Entry 8PK3 (electron microscopy, 3.40 A resolution); this record covers chains B and E of the 9 polymer chains in the assembly.

# Chain B
Protein: Hemagglutinin HA1 chain
From: Influenza A virus
UniProt: Q91MA7 (HEMA_I68A4); residues 11-328 here correspond to UniProt positions 27-344 (UniProt number = residue number + 16)
Sequence (322 residues; row label = number of the first residue in the row):
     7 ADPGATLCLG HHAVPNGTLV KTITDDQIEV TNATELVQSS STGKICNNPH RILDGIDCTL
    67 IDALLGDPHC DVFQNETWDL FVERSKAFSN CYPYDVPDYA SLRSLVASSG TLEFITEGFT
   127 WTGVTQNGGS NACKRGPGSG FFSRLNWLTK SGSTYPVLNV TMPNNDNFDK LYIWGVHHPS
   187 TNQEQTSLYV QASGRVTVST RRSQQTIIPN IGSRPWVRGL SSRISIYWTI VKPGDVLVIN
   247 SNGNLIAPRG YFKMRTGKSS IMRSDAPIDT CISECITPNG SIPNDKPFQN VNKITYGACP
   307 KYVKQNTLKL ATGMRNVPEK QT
Disulfide bonds: Cys52-Cys277, Cys64-Cys76, Cys97-Cys139, Cys281-Cys305
Glycans and other covalent adducts: N-acetylglucosamine (NAG) linked to Asn38, Asn81, Asn285; glycan linked to Asn165
Sequence notes: expression tag (7-10)
Curated features (UniProtKB/Swiss-Prot):
  - glycosylation (N-linked (GlcNAc...) asparagine): Asn22, Asn38, Asn81, Asn165, Asn285

# Chain E
Protein: Hemagglutinin HA2 chain
From: Influenza A virus
UniProt: P03437 (HEMA_I68A0); residues 1-175 here correspond to UniProt positions 346-520 (UniProt number = residue number + 345)
Sequence (175 residues; numbered 1 to 175; the number before each row is that of its first residue):
     1 GLFGAIAGFI ENGWEGMIDG WYGFRHQNSE GTGQAADLKS TQAAIDQING KLNRVIEKTN
    61 EKFHQIEKEF SEVEGRIQDL EKYVEDTKID LWSYNAELLV ALENQHTIDL TDSEMNKLFE
   121 KTRRQLRENA EEMGNGCFKI YHKCDNACIE SIRNGTYDHD VYRDEALNNR FQIKG
Disulfide bonds: Cys144-Cys148
Curated features (UniProtKB/Swiss-Prot):
  - glycosylation: Asn154 (N-linked (GlcNAc...) asparagine)

# Interface between chain B and chain E
Disulfides between the chains: Cys14(B)-Cys137(E)
Contacting residue pairs (100; chain B residue first):
  Ala7(B) - Lys143(E)
  Asp8(B) - Lys143(E)
  Asp8(B) - Glu165(E)
  Pro9(B) - His142(E)
  Pro9(B) - Lys143(E)  hydrogen bond (backbone-backbone)
  Ala11(B) - Gln27(E)
  Ala11(B) - Asn28(E)
  Ala11(B) - Ile140(E)
  Ala11(B) - Cys144(E)  hydrophobic
  Thr12(B) - His26(E)
  Thr12(B) - Gln27(E)
  Thr12(B) - Phe138(E)  hydrogen bond (side chain-backbone)
  Leu13(B) - Phe24(E)  hydrophobic
  Leu13(B) - Arg25(E)
  Leu13(B) - Ile140(E)  hydrophobic
  Leu13(B) - Ile149(E)  hydrophobic
  Leu13(B) - Ile152(E)  hydrophobic
  Cys14(B) - Arg25(E)  hydrogen bond (backbone-backbone)
  Cys14(B) - Cys137(E)  disulfide
  Cys14(B) - Phe138(E)
  Leu15(B) - Trp14(E)
  Leu15(B) - Phe24(E)  hydrophobic
  Leu15(B) - Leu118(E)  hydrophobic
  Leu15(B) - Cys137(E)
  Gly16(B) - Trp14(E)
  Gly16(B) - Tyr22(E)
  Gly16(B) - Gly23(E)
  Gly16(B) - Met115(E)
  His17(B) - Ile6(E)
  His17(B) - Gly13(E)
  His17(B) - Trp14(E)
  His17(B) - Trp21(E)
  His18(B) - Trp14(E)
  His18(B) - Met17(E)
  His18(B) - Gly20(E)
  His18(B) - Trp21(E)  hydrogen bond (backbone-backbone)
  Ala19(B) - Gly13(E)
  Ala19(B) - Trp14(E)  hydrogen bond (backbone-backbone)
  Ala19(B) - Glu15(E)
  Val20(B) - Glu15(E)
  Pro21(B) - Glu15(E)
  Lys27(B) - Glu97(E)  salt bridge
  Lys27(B) - Asn104(E)
  Thr28(B) - Gln105(E)
  Ile29(B) - Ala101(E)
  Ile29(B) - Gln105(E)
  Thr30(B) - Gln105(E)
  Arg109(B) - Glu67(E)  salt bridge
  Ser110(B) - His64(E)  hydrogen bond (backbone-side chain)
  Ser114(B) - His64(E)
  Lys264(B) - Phe63(E)
  Ser265(B) - Phe63(E)
  Ser265(B) - His64(E)
  Ser266(B) - Phe63(E)  hydrogen bond (backbone-backbone)
  Asp291(B) - Ile56(E)
  Pro293(B) - Val55(E)
  Pro293(B) - Lys58(E)
  Phe294(B) - Lys58(E)
  Phe294(B) - Ala96(E)  hydrophobic
  Phe294(B) - Leu99(E)  hydrophobic
  Lys299(B) - Lys68(E)
  Lys299(B) - Glu85(E)
  Ile300(B) - Lys68(E)
  Tyr302(B) - Phe63(E)  hydrophobic
  Gly303(B) - Asn60(E)
  Ala304(B) - Thr59(E)
  Ala304(B) - Asn60(E)
  Ala304(B) - Glu61(E)
  Cys305(B) - Thr59(E)
  Cys305(B) - Asn60(E)
  Pro306(B) - Thr59(E)
  Lys307(B) - Lys58(E)  hydrogen bond (side chain-backbone)
  Lys307(B) - Thr59(E)
  Lys307(B) - Asn60(E)  hydrogen bond
  Lys307(B) - Trp92(E)
  Val309(B) - Ala96(E)  hydrophobic
  Lys310(B) - Ser93(E)
  Gln311(B) - Ser93(E)  hydrogen bond
  Gln311(B) - Glu97(E)  hydrogen bond
  Leu314(B) - Val100(E)
  Lys315(B) - Asn104(E)
  Leu316(B) - Glu103(E)
  Ala317(B) - Ile48(E)
  Ala317(B) - Asn104(E)
  Ala317(B) - Thr107(E)
  Thr318(B) - Trp21(E)
  Thr318(B) - Ile48(E)
  Gly319(B) - Trp21(E)
  Gly319(B) - Ile48(E)
  Gly319(B) - Thr107(E)
  Met320(B) - Ile6(E)  hydrophobic
  Met320(B) - Tyr22(E)  hydrophobic
  Met320(B) - Thr111(E)
  Arg321(B) - Ile6(E)
  Arg321(B) - Ala7(E)
  Val323(B) - Glu11(E)
  Val323(B) - Asn12(E)
  Val323(B) - Gly13(E)
  Glu325(B) - Glu15(E)
  Lys326(B) - Asn12(E)
Also at the interface, not in a pair above, chain B (53 interface residues in all): Gly10, Val26, Leu42, Thr301
Also at the interface, not in a pair above, chain E (64 interface residues in all): Leu52, Lys62, Gln65, Ile89, Leu98, Leu102, Ile108, Phe119, Thr122, Gly136, Lys139, Tyr141

# In short
53 residues of chain B face 64 of chain E across their interface, with 1 disulfide bond, 11 hydrogen bonds and
2 salt bridges. Among the polar pairs are Lys27(B)-Glu97(E), Arg109(B)-Glu67(E) and Thr12(B)-Phe138(E).
N-acetylglucosamine is covalently linked to Asn38(B), Asn81(B) and Asn285(B).
Chain B is Hemagglutinin HA1 chain and chain E is Hemagglutinin HA2 chain, both from Influenza A virus; the
structure, CryoEM reconstruction of hemagglutinin HK68 of Influenza A virus bound to an Affimer reagent, was
determined by electron microscopy.
